7YK5 - chains I and O of the 28 polymer chains in the assembly; structure by electron microscopy, 2.00 A resolution.

Chain I (and O):
Name: Multifunctional fusion protein
Source organism: Phaeodactylum tricornutum
Notes: chain O of this document is another copy of the same molecule, construct and numbering; everything in this record applies to it too
Reference sequence: A0A6B9XNC0 (A0A6B9XNC0_PHATR); numbering as in UniProt (aligned over 1-139)
Sequence (139 residues; numbered 1 to 139; the number before each row is that of its first residue):
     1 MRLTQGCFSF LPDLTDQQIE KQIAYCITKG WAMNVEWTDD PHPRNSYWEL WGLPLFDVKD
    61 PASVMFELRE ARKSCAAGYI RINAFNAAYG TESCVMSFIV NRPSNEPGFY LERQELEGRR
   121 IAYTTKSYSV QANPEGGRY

How chain I and chain O interact:
Contacting residue pairs - 19 pairs, chain I then chain O:
  Asp40(I) - Arg113(O)  salt bridge
  His42(I) - Arg113(O)
  Arg44(I) - Arg119(O)  hydrogen bond (side chain-backbone)
  Arg44(I) - Ile121(O)
  Asn45(I) - Arg113(O)
  Gln114(I) - Gln114(O)  hydrogen bond
  Ala122(I) - Gln114(O)
  Tyr123(I) - Glu115(O)  hydrogen bond (backbone-backbone)
  Thr124(I) - Arg113(O)
  Thr124(I) - Gln114(O)
  Lys126(I) - Glu112(O)
  Val130(I) - Tyr110(O)  hydrophobic
  Val130(I) - Tyr128(O)  hydrogen bond (backbone-side chain)
  Gln131(I) - Tyr128(O)
  Gln131(I) - Gln131(O)  hydrogen bond (backbone-side chain)
  Asn133(I) - Tyr128(O)  hydrogen bond (backbone-side chain)
  Pro134(I) - Pro107(O)
  Pro134(I) - Tyr128(O)  hydrophobic
  Arg138(I) - Tyr128(O)  hydrogen bond
Interface residues without a listed pair, chain I (17 interface residues in all): Arg120, Thr125, Ala132
Interface residues without a listed pair, chain O (12 interface residues in all): Leu116, Glu117

Overview:
17 residues of chain I face 12 of chain O across their interface; the contacts include 7 hydrogen bonds and 1
salt bridge. Polar pairs include Asp40(I)-Arg113(O), Arg44(I)-Arg119(O) and Gln114(I)-Gln114(O).
Chain I and chain O are both Multifunctional fusion protein (Phaeodactylum tricornutum); the structure,
Rubisco from Phaeodactylum tricornutum bound to PYCO1(452-592), was determined by electron microscopy.
